Entry 8SGO (electron microscopy, 2.65 A resolution); this record covers chains B and J of the 9 polymer chains in the assembly.

[Chain B]
Protein: Gamma-aminobutyric acid receptor subunit alpha-1
Source organism: Homo sapiens
Reference sequence: P14867 (GBRA1_HUMAN); the construct has insertions or renumbered stretches relative to UniProt, so the offset changes along the chain: 1-312 = UniProt 28-339; 320-358 = UniProt 418-456
Amino-acid sequence (358 residues; each row starts with the number of its first residue):
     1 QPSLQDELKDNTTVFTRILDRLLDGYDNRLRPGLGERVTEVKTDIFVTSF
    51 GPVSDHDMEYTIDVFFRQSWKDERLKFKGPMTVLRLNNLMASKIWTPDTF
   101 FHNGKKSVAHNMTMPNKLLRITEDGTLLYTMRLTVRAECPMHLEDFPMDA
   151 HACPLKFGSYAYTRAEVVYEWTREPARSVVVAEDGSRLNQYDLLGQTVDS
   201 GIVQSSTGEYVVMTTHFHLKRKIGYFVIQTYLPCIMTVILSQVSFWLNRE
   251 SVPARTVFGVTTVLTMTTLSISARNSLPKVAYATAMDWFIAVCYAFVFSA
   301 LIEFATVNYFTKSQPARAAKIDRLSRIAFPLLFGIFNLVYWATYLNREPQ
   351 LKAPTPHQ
Unresolved in the structure: 1-9, 348-358
Construct notes: linker (313-319)
Disulfides: Cys139-Cys153
Glycans and other covalent adducts: glycan linked to Asn111
Ligand contacts:
  - gamma-amino-butanoic acid (ABU): Phe65, Arg67, Leu118, Thr130
  - phosphatidylethanolamine (PTY), molecule 1: Lys222, Ile223, Gly224, Val227, Ile228, Leu232, Pro233, Ile235, Met236, Thr237, Pro330, Phe333, Gly334, Asn337, Trp341
  - phosphatidylethanolamine (PTY), molecule 2: Trp246, Arg323, Arg326, Ile327, Pro330, Leu331, Gly334
  - phosphatidylethanolamine (PTY), molecule 3: Ala291, Val292, Tyr294, Ala295, Phe296, Phe298, Ser299, Ile302, Glu303, Thr306, Phe310, Arg317, Ile321, Ser325, Ala328, Phe329, Leu332, Ile335, Phe336
Curated features (UniProtKB/Swiss-Prot):
  - binding site (4-aminobutanoate): Arg67, Thr130
  - binding site (3alpha-hydroxy-5alpha-pregnan-11,20-dione): Trp246
  - glycosylation (N-linked (GlcNAc...) asparagine): Asn11, Asn111
What the authors report for this chain:
  - binding site for Pregnenolone sulfate: Val257 (from molecular simulation)
  - mutagenesis - Q242L: abolished signaling in response to neurosteroids (citing earlier work)
  - mutagenesis - W246L: abolished signaling in response to allopregnanolone (citing earlier work)

[Chain J]
Protein: IgG2b Fab Heavy Chain
Source organism: Mus musculus
Notes: antibody fragment or engineered binder
Amino-acid sequence (454 residues; row label = number of the first residue in the row):
     1 EVQLQQSGAELVKPGASVKLSCTASGFNIKDTYMYWVKQRPEQGLEWIGR
    51 IDPANGDTKYDPKFQGKATITTDTFSNTAYLQLSSLTSEDTAVYYCARKG
   101 LRWAMDYWGQGTSVTVSTAKTTPPSVYPLAPGCGDTTGSSVTLGCLVKGY
   151 FPESVTVTWNSGSLSSSVHTFPALLQSGLYTMSSSVTVPSSTWPSQTVTC
   201 SVAHPASSTTVDKKLEPSGPISTINPCPPCKECHKCPAPNLEGGPSVFIF
   251 PPNIKDVLMISLTPKVTCVVVDVSEDDPDVQISWFVNNVEVHTAQTQTHR
   301 EDYNSTIRVVSTLPIQHQDWMSGKEFKCKVNNKDLPSPIERTISKIKGLV
   351 RAPQVYILPPPAEQLSRKDVSLTCLVVGFNPGDISVEWTSNGHTEENYKD
   401 TAPVLDSDGSYFIYSKLNMKTSKWEKTDSFSCNVRHEGLKNYYLKKTISR
   451 SPGK
Unresolved in the structure: 1, 118-454
Disulfides: Cys22-Cys96

[Chain B / chain J interface]
Pairs across the interface (14; chain B residue first):
  Lys42(B) with Asp31(J), hydrogen bond (side chain-backbone); Lys99(J)
  Lys71(B) with Asp31(J), salt bridge
  Glu170(B) with Arg102(J); Trp103(J)
  Trp171(B) with Trp103(J)
  Thr172(B) with Tyr33(J), hydrogen bond (backbone-side chain); Trp103(J)
  Arg173(B) with Trp103(J)
  Glu174(B) with Tyr35(J); Arg50(J), salt bridge; Trp103(J)
  Pro175(B) with Trp103(J)
  Ser200(B) with Arg102(J)
Other interface residues (no listed pair), chain B (11 interface residues in all): Arg177, Ile202
Other interface residues (no listed pair), chain J (8 interface residues in all): Lys59

[Summary]
Chain B and chain J form an interface of 11 and 8 residues respectively, with 2 hydrogen bonds and 2 salt
bridges. Among the polar pairs are Lys71(B)-Asp31(J), Glu174(B)-Arg50(J) and Lys42(B)-Asp31(J). The paper
reports a binding site for Pregnenolone sulfate at Val257(B); Q242L of chain B abolishes signaling in response
to neurosteroids.
Here chain B is Gamma-aminobutyric acid receptor subunit alpha-1 (Homo sapiens) and chain J is IgG2b Fab Heavy
Chain (Mus musculus). Entry 8SGO (Human GABAA receptor alpha1-beta2-gamma2 subtype in complex with GABA plus
pregnenolone sulfate) was determined by electron microscopy (same publication as 8SI9 and 8SID).
